PDB entry 1JJO | X-ray diffraction, 3.06 A resolution | chains A and C of the 6 polymer chains in the assembly

== Chain A ==
Protein: Neuroserpin
From: Mus musculus
UniProtKB: O35684 (NEUS_MOUSE); residues 29-68 here correspond to UniProt positions 25-64 (UniProt number = residue number - 4)
Sequence (40 residues; each row starts with the number of its first residue):
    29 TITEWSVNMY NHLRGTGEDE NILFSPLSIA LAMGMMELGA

== Chain C ==
Protein: Neuroserpin
From: Mus musculus
UniProtKB: O35684 (NEUS_MOUSE); the construct lacks a stretch of the UniProt sequence, so the offset changes along the chain: 107-179 = UniProt 101-173; 180-235 = UniProt 176-231; 236-246 = UniProt 238-248; 247-258 = UniProt 250-261; 1 more segments
Sequence (261 residues; each row starts with the number of its first residue; a row labelled like 179A-179B holds insertion residues (179A, then the next letters in order)):
   107 ENQYVMKLAN SLFVQNGFHV NEEFLQMLKM YFNAEVNHVD FSQNVAVANS INKWVENYTN
   167 SLLKDLVSPE DFD
179A-179B GV
   180 TNLALINAVY FKGNWKSQFR PENTRTFSFT KDDESEVQIP MMYQQGEFYY GEFSDG
235A-235F SNEAGG
   236 IYQVLEIPYE G
  246A D
   247 EISMMLALSR QE
  258A V
   259 PLATLEPLLK AQLIEEWANS VKKQKVEVYL PRFTVEQEID LKDILKALGV TEIFIKDANL
   319 TAMSDKKELF LSKAVHKSCI EVNEEGSEAA AASGMIAIS
Disordered / not traced: 311-327
UniProt features mapped onto this chain:
  - glycosylation (N-linked (GlcNAc...) asparagine): Asn-163, Asn-317

== Chain A / chain C interface ==
Pairs across the interface (48):
  Thr-31(A) / Ile-272(C)
  Glu-32(A) / Lys-268(C)
  Glu-32(A) / Ala-269(C)  hydrogen bond (side chain-backbone)
  Met-37(A) / Ile-302(C)  hydrophobic
  Met-37(A) / Leu-306(C)  hydrophobic
  Tyr-38(A) / Glu-264(C)
  Tyr-38(A) / Leu-267(C)  hydrophobic
  His-40(A) / Ile-302(C)
  Leu-41(A) / Gln-295(C)
  Leu-41(A) / Ile-297(C)  hydrophobic
  Arg-42(A) / Glu-264(C)  salt bridge
  Arg-42(A) / Pro-265(C)
  Asp-47(A) / Lys-210(C)  salt bridge
  Asn-49(A) / Gln-295(C)  hydrogen bond (backbone-side chain)
  Ile-50(A) / Gln-295(C)
  Leu-51(A) / Val-293(C)
  Leu-51(A) / Gln-295(C)  hydrogen bond (backbone-side chain)
  Leu-51(A) / Ile-297(C)
  Leu-51(A) / Ser-336(C)  hydrogen bond (backbone-side chain)
  Leu-51(A) / Cys-337(C)  hydrophobic
  Leu-51(A) / Ile-338(C)
  Phe-52(A) / His-334(C)
  Phe-52(A) / Ser-336(C)
  Ser-53(A) / His-334(C)  hydrogen bond (backbone-side chain)
  Ser-53(A) / Ala-349(C)
  Leu-55(A) / Met-112(C)  hydrophobic
  Ser-56(A) / Asn-186(C)  hydrogen bond
  Ser-56(A) / Val-188(C)
  Ser-56(A) / Ser-351(C)  hydrogen bond
  Ile-57(A) / Leu-299(C)  hydrophobic
  Ile-57(A) / His-334(C)
  Ile-57(A) / Ser-351(C)
  Leu-59(A) / Leu-114(C)  hydrophobic
  Leu-59(A) / Phe-138(C)
  Leu-59(A) / Asn-186(C)
  Ala-60(A) / Met-353(C)  hydrophobic
  Met-61(A) / Leu-303(C)  hydrophobic
  Met-61(A) / Val-308(C)  hydrophobic
  Gly-62(A) / Phe-138(C)
  Met-63(A) / Asn-116(C)  hydrogen bond
  Met-63(A) / Leu-134(C)  hydrophobic
  Met-63(A) / Phe-138(C)
  Met-63(A) / Leu-184(C)  hydrophobic
  Met-63(A) / Ile-185(C)
  Leu-66(A) / Phe-130(C)  hydrophobic
  Leu-66(A) / Met-133(C)  hydrophobic
  Leu-66(A) / Leu-134(C)  hydrophobic
  Leu-66(A) / Phe-138(C)  hydrophobic
Other interface residues (no listed pair), chain A (27 interface residues in all): Trp-33, Val-35, Asn-39, Met-64, Gly-67
Other interface residues (no listed pair), chain C (36 interface residues in all): Ser-117, Leu-260, Ala-350

== Summary ==
Chain A and chain C form an interface of 27 and 36 residues respectively; the contacts include 8 hydrogen
bonds and 2 salt bridges. Polar pairs include Arg-42(A)/Glu-264(C), Asp-47(A)/Lys-210(C) and
Glu-32(A)/Ala-269(C).
Chain A is Neuroserpin and chain C is Neuroserpin, both from Mus musculus; the structure, Crystal Structure of
Mouse Neuroserpin (Cleaved form), was determined by X-ray diffraction.
